Entry 1ID3 (X-ray diffraction, 3.10 A resolution); this record covers chains J and G of the 10 polymer chains in the assembly.

== Chain J ==
Molecule: Palindromic 146bp DNA fragment
From: Homo sapiens
Sequence (146 nucleotides; row label = number of the first residue in the row):
   147 ATCAATATCC ACCTGCAGAT TCTACCAAAA GTGTATTTGG AAACTGCTCC ATCAAAAGGC
   207 ATGTTCAGCG GAATTCCGCT GAACATGCCT TTTGATGGAG CAGTTTCCAA ATACACTTTT
   267 GGTAGAATCT GCAGGTGGAT ATTGAT
Ion coordination: Mn2+ site 1 near DG185 (its only coordinating residue here); Mn2+ site 2 near DG216 (its only coordinating residue here); Mn2+ site 3 near DG246 (its only coordinating residue here); Mn2+ site 4 near DG267 (its only coordinating residue here); Mn2+ site 5 near DG280 (its only coordinating residue here)

== Chain G ==
Protein: Histone H2A.1
From: Saccharomyces cerevisiae
UniProt: P04911 (H2A1_YEAST); residue numbers follow UniProt; this construct covers 1-131
Chain sequence (131 residues; numbered 1 to 131; the number before each row is that of its first residue):
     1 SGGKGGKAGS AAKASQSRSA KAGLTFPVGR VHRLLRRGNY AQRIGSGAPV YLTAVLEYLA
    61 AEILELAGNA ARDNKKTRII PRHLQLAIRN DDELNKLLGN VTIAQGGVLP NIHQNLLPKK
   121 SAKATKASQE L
Unresolved in the structure: 1-12, 121-131
Ion coordination: Mn2+: Glu65 (shared with 1 residue of chain D; 1 residue of chain H)
Curated features (UniProtKB/Swiss-Prot):
  - site: Lys120 (Not ubiquitinated)
  - modified residue: Lys120 (N6-malonyllysine)
Reported in the primary citation:
  - Mn2+ coordination: Glu65

== How chain J and chain G interact ==
Residue-residue contacts (12; chain J residue first):
  DA165(J) with Arg78(G), sugar contact
  DA175(J) with Arg33(G), hydrogen bond to the phosphate
  DA176(J) with Gly29(G), phosphate contact; Arg30(G), hydrogen bond to the phosphate; Arg33(G), salt bridge to the phosphate
  DG177(J) with Ser15(G), phosphate contact; Ser17(G), phosphate contact; Arg18(G), salt bridge to the phosphate
  DT178(J) with Ser15(G), phosphate contact
  DT184(J) with Arg43(G), sugar contact
  DG185(J) with Gln42(G), phosphate contact; Arg43(G), sugar contact
Interface residues without a listed pair, chain G (11 interface residues in all): Gln16, Lys21

== In short ==
Chain J and chain G form an interface of 7 and 11 residues respectively, with 2 hydrogen bonds and 2 salt
bridges. Polar contacts include DA175(J)-Arg33(G), DA176(J)-Arg30(G) and DA176(J)-Arg33(G). The paper reports
Mn2+ coordination by Glu65(G).
Chain J is Palindromic 146bp DNA fragment (Homo sapiens) and chain G is Histone H2A.1 (Saccharomyces
cerevisiae); the structure, Crystal structure of the yeast nucleosome core particle reveals fundamental
differences in inter-nucleosome interactions, was determined by X-ray diffraction.
